PDB entry 7KKL | electron microscopy, 2.85 A resolution | chains A and D of the 6 polymer chains in the assembly

# Chain A (and D)
Protein: Spike glycoprotein
Source organism: Severe acute respiratory syndrome coronavirus 2
Notes: chain D of this document is another copy of the same molecule, construct and numbering; everything in this record applies to it too
UniProtKB: P0DTC2 (SPIKE_SARS2); residues 1-1208 here = UniProt positions 1-1208
Amino-acid sequence (1288 residues; row label = number of the first residue in the row):
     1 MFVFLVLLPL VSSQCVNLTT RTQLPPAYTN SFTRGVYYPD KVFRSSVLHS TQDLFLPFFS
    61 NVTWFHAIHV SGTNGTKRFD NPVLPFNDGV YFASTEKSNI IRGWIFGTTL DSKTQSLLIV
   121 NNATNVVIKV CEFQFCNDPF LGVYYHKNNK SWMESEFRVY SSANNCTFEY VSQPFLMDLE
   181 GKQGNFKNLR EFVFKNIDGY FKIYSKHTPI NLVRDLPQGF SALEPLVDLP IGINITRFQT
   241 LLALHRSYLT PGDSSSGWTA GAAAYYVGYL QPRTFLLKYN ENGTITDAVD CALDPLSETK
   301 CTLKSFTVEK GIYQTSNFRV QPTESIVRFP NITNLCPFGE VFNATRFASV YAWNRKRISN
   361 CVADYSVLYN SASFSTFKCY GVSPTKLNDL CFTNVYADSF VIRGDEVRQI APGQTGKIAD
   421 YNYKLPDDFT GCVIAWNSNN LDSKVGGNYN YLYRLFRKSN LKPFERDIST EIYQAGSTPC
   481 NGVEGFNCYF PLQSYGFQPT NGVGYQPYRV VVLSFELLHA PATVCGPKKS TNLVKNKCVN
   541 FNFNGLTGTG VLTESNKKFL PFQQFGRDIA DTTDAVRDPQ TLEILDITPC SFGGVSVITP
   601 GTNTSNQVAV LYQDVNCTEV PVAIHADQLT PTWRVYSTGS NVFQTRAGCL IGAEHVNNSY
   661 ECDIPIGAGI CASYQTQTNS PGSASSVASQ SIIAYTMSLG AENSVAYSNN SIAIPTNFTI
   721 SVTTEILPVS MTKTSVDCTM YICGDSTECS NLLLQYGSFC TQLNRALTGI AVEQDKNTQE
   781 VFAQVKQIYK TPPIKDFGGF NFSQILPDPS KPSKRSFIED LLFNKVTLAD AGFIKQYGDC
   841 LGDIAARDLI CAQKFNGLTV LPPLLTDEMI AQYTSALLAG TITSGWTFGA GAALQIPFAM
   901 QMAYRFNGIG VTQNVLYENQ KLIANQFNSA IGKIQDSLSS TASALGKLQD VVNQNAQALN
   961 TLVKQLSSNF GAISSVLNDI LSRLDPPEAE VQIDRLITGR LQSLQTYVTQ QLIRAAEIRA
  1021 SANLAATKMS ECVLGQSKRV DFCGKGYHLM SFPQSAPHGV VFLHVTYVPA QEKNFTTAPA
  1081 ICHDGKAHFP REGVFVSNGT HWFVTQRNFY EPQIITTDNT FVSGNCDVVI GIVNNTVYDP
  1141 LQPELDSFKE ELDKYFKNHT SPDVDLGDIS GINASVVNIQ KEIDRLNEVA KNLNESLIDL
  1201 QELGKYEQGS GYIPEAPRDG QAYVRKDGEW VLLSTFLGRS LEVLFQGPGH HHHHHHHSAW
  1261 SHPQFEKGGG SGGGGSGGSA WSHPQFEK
Not modelled in the structure: 1-26, 70-79, 144-164, 173-185, 246-262, 621-640, 677-688, 828-853, 1148-1288
Construct notes: engineered mutation Gly682 (Arg in P0DTC2), Ser683 (Arg in P0DTC2), Ser685 (Arg in P0DTC2), Pro986 (Lys in P0DTC2), Pro987 (Val in P0DTC2); expression tag (1209-1288)
Disulfide bonds: Cys131-Cys166, Cys291-Cys301, Cys336-Cys361, Cys379-Cys432, Cys391-Cys525, Cys480-Cys488, Cys538-Cys590, Cys617-Cys649, Cys662-Cys671, Cys738-Cys760, Cys743-Cys749, Cys1032-Cys1043, Cys1082-Cys1126
Covalent attachments: N-acetylglucosamine (NAG) linked to Asn61, Asn165, Asn234, Asn282, Asn331, Asn343, Asn603, Asn616, Asn657, Asn709, Asn717, Asn801, Asn1074, Asn1098, Asn1134
Swiss-Prot annotation at these positions:
  - region: Asn280 to Cys301 (Putative superantigen), Arg403 to Asp405 (Integrin-binding motif), Asn448 to Phe456 (Immunodominant HLA epitope recognized by the CD8+), Pro681, Ala684 (Putative superantigen), Ser816 to Tyr837 (Fusion peptide 1), Lys835 to Phe855 (Fusion peptide 2), Asp1163 to Glu1202 (Heptad repeat 2)
  - site: Arg815, Ser816 (Cleavage)
  - glycosylation: Asn17 (N-linked (GlcNAc...) (complex) asparagine), Asn61 (N-linked (GlcNAc...) (hybrid) asparagine), Asn74 (N-linked (GlcNAc...) (complex) asparagine), Asn122 (N-linked (GlcNAc...) (hybrid) asparagine), Asn149 (N-linked (GlcNAc...) (complex) asparagine), Asn165 (N-linked (GlcNAc...) (complex) asparagine), Asn234 (N-linked (GlcNAc...) (high mannose) asparagine), Asn282 (N-linked (GlcNAc...) (complex) asparagine), Thr323 (O-linked (GalNAc) threonine), Ser325 (O-linked (HexNAc...) serine), Asn331 (N-linked (GlcNAc...) (complex) asparagine), Asn343 (N-linked (GlcNAc...) (complex) asparagine), Asn603 (N-linked (GlcNAc...) (hybrid) asparagine), Asn616 (N-linked (GlcNAc...) (complex) asparagine), Asn657 (N-linked (GlcNAc...) (complex) asparagine), Thr676 (O-linked (GlcNAc...) threonine), Thr678 (O-linked (GlcNAc...) threonine), Asn709 (N-linked (GlcNAc...) (high mannose) asparagine), Asn717 (N-linked (GlcNAc...) (hybrid) asparagine), Asn801 (N-linked (GlcNAc...) (hybrid) asparagine) and 6 more in UniProt
  - natural variant: Leu5 (L5F: In strain: Iota/B.1.526), Ser13 (S13I: In strain: Epsilon/B.1.427/B.1.429), Leu18 (L18F: In strain: Beta/B.1.351, Gamma/P.1 and 1 more), Thr19 (T19I: In strain: Omicron/BQ.1.1, Omicron/XBB.1.5 and 1 more; T19R: In strain: Delta/B.1.617.2, Omicron/BA.2 and 4 more), Thr20 (T20N: In strain: Gamma/P.1), Leu24 to Ala27 (sequence variant, change not given here; In strain: Omicron/BA.2, Omicron/BA.2.12.1 and 6 more), Pro26 (P26S: In strain: Gamma/P.1), Gln52 (Q52H: In strain: Omicron/EG.5.1), Ala67 (A67V: In strain: Eta/B.1.525, Omicron/BA.1), His69 to Val70 (deletion: In strain: Alpha/B.1.1.7, Eta/B.1.525 and 5 more), Gly75 (G75V: In strain: Lambda/C.37), Thr76 (T76I: In strain: Lambda/C.37), 82 further natural variant entries in UniProt
  - mutagenesis: His69 to Val70 (Increased incorporation of cleaved spike into virions), Asn121 (N121Q: Partial loss of biliverdin affinity), Arg190 (R190K: Partial loss of biliverdin affinity), Asn234 (N234Q: Increased resistance to neutralizing antibodies), Asn331 (N331Q: Reduced viral infectivity), Asn343 (N343Q: Reduced viral infectivity), Leu452 (L452R: Increased resistance to neutralizing antibodies. Decreases HLA binding to NF9 epitope. Increased binding affinity to human ACE2), Tyr453 (Y453F: Decreased HLA binding to NF9 epitope. Increased binding affinity to human ACE2), Ala475 (A475V: Increased resistance to neutralizing antibodies), Val483 (V483A: Increased resistance to neutralizing antibodies), Glu484 (E484D: Increased replication in human TMEM106B overexpressing cells), Phe490 (F490L: Increased resistance to neutralizing antibodies and human covalescent sera neutralization), 12 further mutagenesis entries in UniProt

# Interface between chain A and chain D
Residue-residue contacts (144):
  Tyr38(A) - Leu560(D)  hydrophobic
  Asp40(A) - His519(D)
  Asp40(A) - Phe562(D)
  Lys41(A) - His519(D)  hydrogen bond (backbone-side chain)
  Lys41(A) - Phe562(D)
  Lys41(A) - Gln563(D)
  Lys41(A) - Gln564(D)  hydrogen bond (backbone-backbone)
  Lys41(A) - Phe565(D)
  Val42(A) - His519(D)
  Val42(A) - Gln563(D)  hydrogen bond (backbone-side chain)
  Val42(A) - Phe565(D)
  Val42(A) - Arg567(D)
  Phe43(A) - Lys557(D)
  Phe43(A) - Lys558(D)
  Phe43(A) - Phe559(D)  hydrophobic
  Phe43(A) - Gln563(D)
  Phe43(A) - Phe565(D)  hydrogen bond (backbone-backbone)
  Phe43(A) - Gly566(D)
  Phe43(A) - Arg567(D)  hydrogen bond (backbone-backbone)
  Val47(A) - Ile569(D)  hydrophobic
  Tyr200(A) - Asn394(D)  hydrogen bond
  Glu224(A) - Phe562(D)
  Pro225(A) - Phe562(D)  hydrophobic
  Pro230(A) - Arg357(D)  hydrogen bond (backbone-side chain)
  Ile231(A) - Arg357(D)
  Gly232(A) - Arg357(D)
  Asn282(A) - Lys558(D)
  Asp737(A) - Asn317(D)
  Asp737(A) - Arg319(D)  salt bridge
  Met740(A) - Arg319(D)
  Met740(A) - Phe592(D)  hydrophobic
  Asp745(A) - Thr549(D)
  Gln755(A) - Ser968(D)
  Gln755(A) - Asn969(D)
  Gln755(A) - Phe970(D)  hydrogen bond (backbone-backbone)
  Gln755(A) - Gly971(D)  hydrogen bond (side chain-backbone)
  Tyr756(A) - Gln965(D)
  Gly757(A) - Gln965(D)
  Gly757(A) - Ser968(D)
  Ser758(A) - Thr961(D)
  Ser758(A) - Gln965(D)  hydrogen bond
  Phe759(A) - Gln965(D)
  Phe759(A) - Gln1002(D)
  Phe759(A) - Ser1003(D)
  Phe759(A) - Thr1006(D)
  Gln762(A) - Thr961(D)
  Gln762(A) - Thr1006(D)
  Arg765(A) - Gln957(D)
  Arg765(A) - Thr961(D)
  Gln784(A) - Asp1041(D)
  Gln787(A) - Ala701(D)
  Gln787(A) - Asn703(D)  hydrogen bond
  Ile788(A) - Leu699(D)
  Ile788(A) - Ala701(D)  hydrogen bond (backbone-backbone)
  Ile788(A) - Glu702(D)
  Ile788(A) - Asn703(D)  hydrogen bond (backbone-backbone)
  Tyr789(A) - Asn703(D)
  Tyr789(A) - Val705(D)  hydrophobic
  Lys790(A) - Glu702(D)  salt bridge
  Lys790(A) - Asn703(D)  hydrogen bond (backbone-backbone)
  Pro792(A) - Tyr707(D)  hydrophobic
  Asp796(A) - Tyr707(D)  hydrogen bond (backbone-side chain)
  Asp796(A) - Asn709(D)
  Phe797(A) - Tyr707(D)
  Phe855(A) - Phe592(D)
  Gly857(A) - Phe592(D)
  Thr859(A) - Asp614(D)  hydrogen bond
  Pro863(A) - Gly667(D)
  Pro863(A) - Ala668(D)  hydrogen bond (backbone-backbone)
  Leu864(A) - Pro665(D)  hydrophobic
  Leu864(A) - Gly667(D)
  Leu864(A) - Ala668(D)
  Leu864(A) - Gly669(D)  hydrogen bond (backbone-backbone)
  Leu864(A) - Ile670(D)
  Leu864(A) - Met697(D)  hydrophobic
  Thr866(A) - Arg646(D)
  Thr866(A) - Ala668(D)
  Thr866(A) - Gly669(D)
  Met869(A) - Gly669(D)
  Met869(A) - Met697(D)  hydrophobic
  Met869(A) - Leu699(D)
  Gln872(A) - Leu699(D)
  Tyr873(A) - Leu699(D)
  Thr883(A) - Val705(D)
  Thr883(A) - Tyr707(D)
  Trp886(A) - Tyr1047(D)
  Gly889(A) - Lys1045(D)  hydrogen bond (backbone-side chain)
  Ala890(A) - Gly1046(D)
  Ala890(A) - Tyr1047(D)  hydrophobic
  Ala892(A) - Glu1072(D)
  Leu894(A) - Ala713(D)
  Leu894(A) - Pro715(D)
  Leu894(A) - Glu1072(D)
  Gln895(A) - Val705(D)
  Gln895(A) - Ala706(D)
  Gln895(A) - Ser711(D)  hydrogen bond
  Gln895(A) - Ile712(D)
  Gln895(A) - Ala713(D)  hydrogen bond (backbone-backbone)
  Gln895(A) - Asn1074(D)  hydrogen bond
  Ile896(A) - Tyr707(D)
  Ile896(A) - Ser711(D)
  Pro897(A) - Ser708(D)
  Pro897(A) - Asn709(D)
  Pro897(A) - Ser711(D)
  Pro897(A) - Thr1077(D)
  Phe898(A) - Tyr707(D)  hydrogen bond (backbone-side chain)
  Met900(A) - Thr1077(D)
  Tyr904(A) - Ile712(D)
  Tyr904(A) - Val1094(D)
  Tyr904(A) - Arg1107(D)
  Thr912(A) - Phe1121(D)
  Gln913(A) - Pro1090(D)  hydrogen bond (side chain-backbone)
  Asn914(A) - Phe1089(D)
  Asn914(A) - Ser1123(D)  hydrogen bond
  Tyr917(A) - Pro1079(D)  hydrophobic
  Tyr917(A) - Phe1089(D)  hydrophobic
  Glu918(A) - Ser1123(D)  hydrogen bond
  Glu918(A) - Val1128(D)
  Gln920(A) - Ile1130(D)
  Val963(A) - Ala570(D)  hydrophobic
  Leu981(A) - Lys386(D)
  Ser982(A) - Lys386(D)
  Ser982(A) - Leu390(D)
  Arg983(A) - Val382(D)
  Arg983(A) - Ser383(D)  hydrogen bond (backbone-backbone)
  Arg983(A) - Lys386(D)
  Arg983(A) - Leu517(D)
  Leu984(A) - Gly381(D)
  Leu984(A) - Lys386(D)
  Asp985(A) - Ser383(D)  hydrogen bond
  Asp985(A) - Lys386(D)
  Gln1005(A) - Gln1002(D)  hydrogen bond
  Leu1012(A) - Gln1010(D)
  Arg1019(A) - Glu1017(D)  salt bridge
  Ser1030(A) - Val1040(D)
  Ser1030(A) - Asp1041(D)  hydrogen bond
  Glu1031(A) - Arg1039(D)  salt bridge
  Leu1034(A) - Val1040(D)
  Leu1034(A) - Asp1041(D)
  Gly1035(A) - Val1040(D)
  Arg1039(A) - Arg1039(D)
  Leu1141(A) - Leu1141(D)  hydrophobic
  Glu1144(A) - Leu1141(D)
  Glu1144(A) - Leu1145(D)
Other interface residues (no listed pair), chain A (89 interface residues in all): Arg44, Asp198, Gly199, Gly283, Lys854, Leu861, Pro862, Leu865, Ala893, Ser967, Thr1009, Ile1013, Thr1027, Glu1111, Leu1145
Other interface residues (no listed pair), chain D (96 interface residues in all): Thr385, Tyr396, Glu516, Pro521, Pro589, Gln613, Ala647, Ile666, Cys671, Gly700, Ser704, Asn710, Thr1009, Ile1013, Val1068, Ala1078, Gly1124, Val1129

# Summary
89 residues of chain A and 96 residues of chain D are in contact, with 30 hydrogen bonds and 4 salt bridges.
Polar pairs include Asp737(A)-Arg319(D), Lys790(A)-Glu702(D) and Arg1019(A)-Glu1017(D). Covalently linked
N-acetylglucosamine: at Asn61(A), Asn165(A), Asn234(A), Asn282(A), Asn331(A) and Asn343(A) and 9 more.
Chain A and chain D are both Spike glycoprotein (Severe acute respiratory syndrome coronavirus 2); the
structure, SARS-CoV-2 Spike in complex with neutralizing nanobody mNb6, was determined by electron microscopy
(same publication as 7KKJ and 7KKK).
